Entry 4YLO (X-ray diffraction, 6.00 A resolution (low resolution: residue-level contacts below are approximate; hydrogen-bond / salt-bridge calls are withheld)); this record covers chains C and D of the 9 polymer chains in the assembly.

# Chain C
Molecule: DNA-directed RNA polymerase subunit beta
From: Escherichia coli
Notes: EC 2.7.7.6
Reference sequence: A7ZUK1 (RPOB_ECO24); residue numbers follow UniProt; this construct covers 1-1342
Sequence (1342 residues; row label = number of the first residue in the row):
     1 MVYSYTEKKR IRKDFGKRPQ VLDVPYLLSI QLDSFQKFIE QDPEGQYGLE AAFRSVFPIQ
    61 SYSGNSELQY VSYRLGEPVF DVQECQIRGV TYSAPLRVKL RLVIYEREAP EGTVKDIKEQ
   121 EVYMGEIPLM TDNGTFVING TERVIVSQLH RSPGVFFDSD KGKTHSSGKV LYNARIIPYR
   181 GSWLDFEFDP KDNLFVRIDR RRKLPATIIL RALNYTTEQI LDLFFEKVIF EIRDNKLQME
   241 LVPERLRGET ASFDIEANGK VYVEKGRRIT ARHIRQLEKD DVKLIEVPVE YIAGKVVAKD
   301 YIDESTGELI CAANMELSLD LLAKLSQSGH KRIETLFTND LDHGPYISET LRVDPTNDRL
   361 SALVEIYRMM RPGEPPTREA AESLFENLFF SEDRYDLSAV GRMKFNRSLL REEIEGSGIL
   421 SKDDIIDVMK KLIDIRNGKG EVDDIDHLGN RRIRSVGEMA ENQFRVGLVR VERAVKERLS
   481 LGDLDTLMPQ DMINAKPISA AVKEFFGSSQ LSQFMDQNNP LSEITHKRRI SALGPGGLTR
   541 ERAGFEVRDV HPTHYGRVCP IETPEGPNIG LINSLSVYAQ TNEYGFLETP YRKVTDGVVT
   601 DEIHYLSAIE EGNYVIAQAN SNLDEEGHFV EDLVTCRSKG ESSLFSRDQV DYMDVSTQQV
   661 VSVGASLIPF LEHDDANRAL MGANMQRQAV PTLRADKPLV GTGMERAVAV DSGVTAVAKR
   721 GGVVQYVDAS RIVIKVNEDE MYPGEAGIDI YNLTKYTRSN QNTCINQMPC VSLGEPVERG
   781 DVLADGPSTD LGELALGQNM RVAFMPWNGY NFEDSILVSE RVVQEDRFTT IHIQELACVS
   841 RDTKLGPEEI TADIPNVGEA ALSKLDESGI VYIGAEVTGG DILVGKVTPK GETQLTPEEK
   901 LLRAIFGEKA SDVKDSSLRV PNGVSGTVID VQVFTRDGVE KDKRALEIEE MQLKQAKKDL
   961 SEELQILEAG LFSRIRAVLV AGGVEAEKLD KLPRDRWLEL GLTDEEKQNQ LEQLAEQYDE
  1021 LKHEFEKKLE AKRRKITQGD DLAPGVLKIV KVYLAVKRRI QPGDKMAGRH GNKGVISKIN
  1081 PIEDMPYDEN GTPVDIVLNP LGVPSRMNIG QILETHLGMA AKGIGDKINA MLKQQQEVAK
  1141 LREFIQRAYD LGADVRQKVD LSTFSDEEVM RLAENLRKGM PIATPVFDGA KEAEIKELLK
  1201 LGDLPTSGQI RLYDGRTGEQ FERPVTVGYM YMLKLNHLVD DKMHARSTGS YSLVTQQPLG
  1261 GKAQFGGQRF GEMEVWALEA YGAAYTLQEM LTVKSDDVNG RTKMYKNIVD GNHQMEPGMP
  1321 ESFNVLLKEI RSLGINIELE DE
Disordered / not traced: 1
Curated features (UniProtKB/Swiss-Prot):
  - modified residue (N6-acetyllysine): Lys-1022, Lys-1200

# Chain D
Molecule: DNA-directed RNA polymerase subunit beta'
From: Escherichia coli
Notes: EC 2.7.7.6
Reference sequence: A7ZUK2 (RPOC_ECO24); residues 1-1407 here = UniProt positions 1-1407
Sequence (1407 residues; numbered 1 to 1407; the number before each row is that of its first residue):
     1 MKDLLKFLKA QTKTEEFDAI KIALASPDMI RSWSFGEVKK PETINYRTFK PERDGLFCAR
    61 IFGPVKDYEC LCGKYKRLKH RGVICEKCGV EVTQTKVRRE RMGHIELASP TAHIWFLKSL
   121 PSRIGLLLDM PLRDIERVLY FESYVVIEGG MTNLERQQIL TEEQYLDALE EFGDEFDAKM
   181 GAEAIQALLK SMDLEQECEQ LREELNETNS ETKRKKLTKR IKLLEAFVQS GNKPEWMILT
   241 VLPVLPPDLR PLVPLDGGRF ATSDLNDLYR RVINRNNRLK RLLDLAAPDI IVRNEKRMLQ
   301 EAVDALLDNG RRGRAITGSN KRPLKSLADM IKGKQGRFRQ NLLGKRVDYS GRSVITVGPY
   361 LRLHQCGLPK KMALELFKPF IYGKLELRGL ATTIKAAKKM VEREEAVVWD ILDEVIREHP
   421 VLLNRAPTLH RLGIQAFEPV LIEGKAIQLH PLVCAAYNAD FDGDQMAVHV PLTLEAQLEA
   481 RALMMSTNNI LSPANGEPII VPSQDVVLGL YYMTRDCVNA KGEGMVLTGP KEAERLYRSG
   541 LASLHARVKV RITEYEKDAN GELVAKTSLK DTTVGRAILW MIVPKGLPYS IVNQALGKKA
   601 ISKMLNTCYR ILGLKPTVIF ADQIMYTGFA YAARSGASVG IDDMVIPEKK HEIISEAEAE
   661 VAEIQEQFQS GLVTAGERYN KVIDIWAAAN DRVSKAMMDN LQTETVINRD GQEEKQVSFN
   721 SIYMMADSGA RGSAAQIRQL AGMRGLMAKP DGSIIETPIT ANFREGLNVL QYFISTHGAR
   781 KGLADTALKT ANSGYLTRRL VDVAQDLVVT EDDCGTHEGI MMTPVIEGGD VKEPLRDRVL
   841 GRVTAEDVLK PGTADILVPR NTLLHEQWCD LLEENSVDAV KVRSVVSCDT DFGVCAHCYG
   901 RDLARGHIIN KGEAIGVIAA QSIGEPGTQL TMRTFHIGGA ASRAAAESSI QVKNKGSIKL
   961 SNVKSVVNSS GKLVITSRNT ELKLIDEFGR TKESYKVPYG AVLAKGDGEQ VAGGETVANW
  1021 DPHTMPVITE VSGFVRFTDM IDGQTITRQT DELTGLSSLV VLDSAERTAG GKDLRPALKI
  1081 VDAQGNDVLI PGTDMPAQYF LPGKAIVQLE DGVQISSGDT LARIPQESGG TKDITGGLPR
  1141 VADLFEARRP KEPAILAEIS GIVSFGKETK GKRRLVITPV DGSDPYEEMI PKWRQLNVFE
  1201 GERVERGDVI SDGPEAPHDI LRLRGVHAVT RYIVNEVQDV YRLQGVKIND KHIEVIVRQM
  1261 LRKATIVNAG SSDFLEGEQV EYSRVKIANR ELEANGKVGA TYSRDLLGIT KASLATESFI
  1321 SAASFQETTR VLTEAAVAGK RDELRGLKEN VIVGRLIPAG TGYAYHQDRM RRRAAGEAPA
  1381 APQVTAEDAS ASLAELLNAG LGGSDNE
Disordered / not traced: 1-14, 1377-1407
Disulfide bonds: Cys-895/Cys-898
Ion coordination: Zn2+ site 1: Cys-70, Cys-72, Cys-85, Cys-88; Zn2+ site 2 near Arg-883 (its only coordinating residue here)
Curated features (UniProtKB/Swiss-Prot):
  - binding site (Zn(2+)): Cys-70, Cys-72, Cys-85, Cys-88, Cys-814, Cys-888, Cys-895, Cys-898
  - binding site (Mg(2+)): Asp-460, Asp-462, Asp-464
  - modified residue: Lys-972 (N6-acetyllysine)

# Interface between chain C and chain D
Pairs across the interface (328):
  Ser-167(C) with Ser-1064(D); Lys-1072(D)
  Gly-168(C) with Ala-1065(D)
  Val-170(C) with Ala-1065(D)
  Asp-192(C) with Ala-1069(D)
  Asp-340(C) with Gln-1044(D); Thr-1068(D)
  Leu-341(C) with Gln-1044(D); Thr-1068(D)
  Arg-436(C) with Arg-1067(D); Thr-1068(D)
  Asn-437(C) with Glu-1066(D)
  Gly-438(C) with Glu-1066(D)
  Phe-545(C) with Lys-789(D)
  Arg-548(C) with Arg-780(D); Leu-788(D)
  Asp-549(C) with Pro-750(D); Lys-781(D)
  Val-550(C) with His-777(D); Arg-780(D)
  Pro-552(C) with Phe-773(D); His-777(D)
  Tyr-555(C) with Val-769(D); Phe-773(D)
  Pro-560(C) with Thr-776(D); Arg-780(D)
  Ile-561(C) with Tyr-772(D); Thr-776(D)
  Thr-563(C) with Arg-780(D)
  Gly-566(C) with Ala-787(D)
  Ile-569(C) with Leu-783(D); Ala-784(D)
  Asn-573(C) with Arg-780(D)
  Gln-618(C) with Asn-768(D); Leu-770(D)
  Ser-642(C) with Leu-770(D)
  Leu-671(C) with Tyr-772(D)
  Glu-672(C) with Phe-763(D); Gly-766(D); Leu-767(D)
  His-673(C) with Phe-763(D); Arg-764(D); Glu-765(D); Gly-766(D)
  Asp-674(C) with Phe-763(D); Tyr-772(D)
  Asp-675(C) with Arg-744(D); Phe-763(D); Tyr-772(D)
  Ala-676(C) with Tyr-772(D); Ala-779(D)
  Asn-677(C) with His-936(D)
  Ala-679(C) with Tyr-772(D)
  Leu-680(C) with Leu-783(D)
  Phe-804(C) with Ser-638(D)
  Met-805(C) with Ala-637(D)
  Pro-806(C) with Ala-632(D); Ala-633(D); Ala-637(D)
  Asn-808(C) with Pro-359(D); Phe-629(D); Ala-630(D); Ala-633(D)
  Gly-809(C) with Val-357(D); Pro-359(D); Phe-629(D)
  Tyr-810(C) with Pro-359(D)
  Phe-812(C) with Val-357(D); Pro-451(D); Cys-454(D); Ser-503(D); Gln-504(D); Asp-505(D); Phe-629(D)
  Glu-813(C) with Cys-454(D); Ala-459(D); Asp-460(D); Phe-461(D); Ser-503(D); Gln-504(D)
  Asp-814(C) with Phe-461(D)
  Ser-815(C) with Val-357(D); Phe-461(D)
  Arg-841(C) with Asp-256(D); Gly-257(D)
  Lys-844(C) with Arg-47(D)
  Glu-892(C) with Glu-69(D)
  Gln-894(C) with Lys-76(D); Arg-77(D)
  Gly-923(C) with Lys-445(D)
  Gln-1061(C) with Lys-445(D)
  Pro-1062(C) with Ala-446(D)
  Gly-1063(C) with Val-354(D)
  Lys-1065(C) with Gly-463(D)
  Val-1075(C) with Val-354(D); Ile-355(D); Thr-356(D); Gly-463(D)
  Ile-1076(C) with Thr-356(D)
  Ser-1077(C) with Thr-356(D)
  Asn-1099(C) with Gln-504(D); Asp-505(D)
  Pro-1100(C) with Ala-637(D); Ser-638(D); Val-639(D)
  Leu-1101(C) with Gln-504(D); Asp-505(D); Leu-508(D); Met-725(D); Arg-731(D)
  Pro-1104(C) with Met-725(D); Gln-736(D); Leu-740(D)
  Ser-1105(C) with Arg-731(D); Gly-732(D)
  Arg-1106(C) with Arg-731(D)
  Met-1107(C) with Gln-739(D); Leu-740(D); Phe-763(D)
  Ile-1109(C) with Met-644(D); Leu-740(D); Phe-763(D)
  Ile-1112(C) with Val-639(D); Ile-641(D)
  Leu-1113(C) with Ile-641(D)
  His-1116(C) with Gly-640(D); Ile-641(D)
  Phe-1187(C) with Leu-767(D)
  Glu-1192(C) with Ile-641(D); Arg-764(D)
  Lys-1196(C) with Ile-641(D)
  Gln-1209(C) with Gly-640(D); Asp-643(D)
  Phe-1221(C) with Ala-633(D)
  Glu-1222(C) with Tyr-512(D); Tyr-537(D); Arg-634(D)
  Arg-1223(C) with Ser-635(D); Gly-636(D); Ala-637(D); Phe-719(D); Ser-721(D)
  Val-1225(C) with Gly-636(D); Ser-638(D)
  Thr-1226(C) with Ser-638(D); Val-639(D); Gly-640(D)
  Val-1239(C) with Ser-353(D); Val-354(D); Lys-445(D)
  Lys-1242(C) with Arg-352(D); Ser-353(D); Gln-465(D)
  Met-1243(C) with Arg-352(D); Ser-353(D); Lys-371(D); Met-372(D); Lys-445(D)
  His-1244(C) with Gly-351(D); Arg-352(D)
  Ala-1245(C) with Lys-371(D); Glu-375(D)
  Arg-1246(C) with Asp-348(D); Tyr-349(D); Ser-350(D); Leu-376(D)
  Ser-1247(C) with Asp-348(D); Tyr-349(D); Glu-375(D); Leu-376(D)
  Thr-1248(C) with Asp-348(D); Tyr-349(D)
  Leu-1253(C) with Pro-251(D)
  Val-1254(C) with Arg-99(D); Leu-249(D)
  Thr-1255(C) with Asn-341(D)
  Gln-1257(C) with Gln-340(D); Asn-341(D); Lys-345(D); Arg-346(D)
  Pro-1258(C) with Arg-346(D); Val-347(D)
  Phe-1265(C) with Glu-375(D)
  Gly-1267(C) with Arg-346(D); Val-347(D)
  Gln-1268(C) with Arg-346(D); Val-347(D); Ser-350(D); Gly-351(D); Arg-352(D); Ala-467(D); Val-468(D)
  Arg-1269(C) with Arg-339(D); Gln-340(D); Lys-345(D); Arg-346(D); Val-347(D)
  Phe-1270(C) with Gly-344(D); Lys-345(D); Val-347(D)
  Gly-1271(C) with Leu-343(D)
  Glu-1272(C) with Arg-339(D); Leu-343(D); Arg-798(D)
  Met-1273(C) with Thr-428(D)
  Glu-1274(C) with Thr-428(D); Ile-434(D)
  Val-1275(C) with Leu-343(D); Gly-344(D)
  Trp-1276(C) with Arg-798(D); Gln-921(D); Lys-1348(D)
  Ala-1277(C) with Arg-431(D); Ile-434(D); Gln-921(D)
  Glu-1279(C) with Val-1351(D)
  Ala-1280(C) with Arg-431(D); Ile-918(D); Gln-921(D)
  Tyr-1281(C) with Arg-431(D); Leu-432(D); Ile-434(D)
  Gly-1282(C) with Glu-479(D); Thr-1361(D)
  Ala-1283(C) with Glu-479(D); Thr-1361(D)
  Ala-1284(C) with Glu-479(D); Thr-1361(D); Gly-1362(D)
  Tyr-1285(C) with Glu-479(D); Thr-1361(D)
  Thr-1286(C) with Glu-479(D)
  Leu-1287(C) with Arg-1355(D); Ile-1357(D)
  Gln-1288(C) with Gly-1354(D); Arg-1355(D); Leu-1356(D)
  Glu-1289(C) with Val-470(D); Pro-471(D); Leu-472(D); Thr-473(D); Ala-476(D)
  Met-1290(C) with Lys-345(D); Val-347(D); His-469(D)
  Leu-1291(C) with Leu-342(D); Lys-345(D); Val-1351(D); Gly-1354(D)
  Val-1293(C) with Asp-348(D)
  Lys-1294(C) with Arg-346(D); Val-347(D); Asp-348(D); Tyr-349(D); Val-470(D); Leu-472(D)
  Ser-1295(C) with Lys-345(D); Arg-346(D)
  Asp-1296(C) with Lys-345(D)
  Arg-1301(C) with Asp-348(D)
  Tyr-1305(C) with Tyr-349(D); Pro-379(D); Tyr-382(D)
  Ile-1308(C) with Pro-379(D); Phe-380(D)
  Val-1309(C) with Pro-379(D); Tyr-382(D); Gly-383(D)
  Asn-1312(C) with Leu-474(D)
  His-1313(C) with Phe-380(D); Leu-472(D); Thr-473(D); Leu-474(D); Gln-477(D)
  Gln-1314(C) with Thr-473(D)
  Met-1315(C) with Thr-473(D)
  Gly-1318(C) with Glu-15(D)
  Met-1319(C) with Glu-15(D); Val-1353(D)
  Pro-1320(C) with Lys-345(D); Val-1353(D); Gly-1354(D)
  Glu-1321(C) with Arg-99(D)
  Ser-1322(C) with Asn-341(D); Leu-342(D); Lys-345(D)
  Phe-1323(C) with Ile-1352(D); Val-1353(D)
  Val-1325(C) with Arg-99(D); Arg-337(D)
  Leu-1326(C) with Arg-337(D); Leu-342(D)
  Lys-1328(C) with Leu-245(D)
  Glu-1329(C) with Leu-327(D); Arg-337(D)
  Arg-1331(C) with Trp-33(D); Met-102(D); Pro-243(D)
  Ser-1332(C) with Pro-243(D); Leu-245(D); Tyr-269(D); Leu-327(D)
  Leu-1333(C) with His-113(D); Leu-307(D); Leu-327(D); Ile-331(D)
  Gly-1334(C) with Ala-25(D); Pro-243(D)
  Ile-1335(C) with Ile-22(D); Ala-23(D); Ala-25(D)
  Asn-1336(C) with Lys-21(D); Ile-22(D); Ala-23(D); Leu-24(D)
  Ile-1337(C) with Ile-22(D)
  Glu-1338(C) with Ile-20(D); Lys-21(D)
  Leu-1339(C) with Phe-17(D); Ala-19(D)
  Glu-1340(C) with Phe-17(D); Asp-18(D); Ala-19(D); Lys-21(D); Arg-1341(D)
  Glu-1342(C) with Glu-16(D); Asp-18(D); Arg-1372(D)
Also at the interface, not in a pair above, chain C (176 interface residues in all): Lys-169, Pro-190, Arg-268, His-551, His-554, Cys-559, Glu-562, Ala-619, Asp-654, Thr-657, Val-660, Trp-807, Asn-811, Leu-845, Lys-1073, Gly-1074, Gly-1102, Lys-1191, Ser-1207, Thr-1217, Glu-1219, Pro-1224, Asp-1240, Tyr-1251, Gln-1256, Leu-1259, Gly-1260, Met-1304, Asp-1310, Ile-1330, Asp-1341
Also at the interface, not in a pair above, chain D (192 interface residues in all): Met-29, Phe-49, Glu-100, Leu-242, Val-244, Pro-246, Asp-248, Ala-328, Met-330, Lys-378, Lys-384, Glu-386, Ile-394, Asn-424, Pro-427, Gln-435, Gly-444, Gln-448, Asp-462, Glu-475, Leu-483, Met-484, Asn-489, Val-506, Arg-538, Leu-544, Asp-642, Asn-720, Val-801, Glu-913, Ala-914, Ile-937, Asp-1042, Asn-1350, Ala-1359, Arg-1369

# Summary
The interface between chain C and chain D involves 176 residues on one side and 192 on the other. Cys-70(D),
Cys-72(D), Cys-85(D) and Cys-88(D) coordinate Zn2+ site 1. Curated annotation (UniProt) lists 8 Zn2+-binding
residues and 3 Mg2+-binding residues on chain D.
Chain C is DNA-directed RNA polymerase subunit beta and chain D is DNA-directed RNA polymerase subunit beta',
both from Escherichia coli; the structure, E. coli Transcription Initiation Complex - 16-bp spacer and 4-nt
RNA, was determined by X-ray diffraction, deposited together with 4YLN and 4YLP.
